Entry 9CRO (electron microscopy, 3.50 A resolution); this record covers chains S and G of the 15 polymer chains in the assembly.

Chain S:
Molecule: 63-nt RNA strand
Organism: Saccharolobus solfataricus
Sequence (63 nucleotides; numbered 1 to 63; the number before each row is that of its first residue):
     1 AUUGAAAGUU CUGUUUCGAA GAAAACCCGC CUCAGAUUCA UUAUGGGGAU AAUCUCUUAU
    61 AGA
Not modelled in the structure: 45-63

Chain G:
Protein: CRISPR-associated aCascade subunit Cas7/Csa2 2
Organism: Saccharolobus solfataricus P2
UniProt: Q97Y91 (CSA2B_SACS2); residues 1-321 here = UniProt positions 1-321
Sequence (321 residues; numbered 1 to 321; the number before each row is that of its first residue):
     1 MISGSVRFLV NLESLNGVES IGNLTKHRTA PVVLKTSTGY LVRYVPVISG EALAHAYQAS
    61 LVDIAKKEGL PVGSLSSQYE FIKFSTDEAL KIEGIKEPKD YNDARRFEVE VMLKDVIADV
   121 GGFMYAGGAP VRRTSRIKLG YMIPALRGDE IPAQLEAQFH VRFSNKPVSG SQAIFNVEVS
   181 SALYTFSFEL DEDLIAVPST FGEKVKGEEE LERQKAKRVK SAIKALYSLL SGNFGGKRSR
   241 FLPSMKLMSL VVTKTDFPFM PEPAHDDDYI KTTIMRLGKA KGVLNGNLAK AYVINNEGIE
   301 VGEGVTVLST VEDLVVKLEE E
Not modelled in the structure: 20-24, 153-177, 235-242, 298-307, 321
Curated features (UniProtKB/Swiss-Prot):
  - mutagenesis: His-160 (H160A: Significantly reduced affinity for crRNA)

How chain S and chain G interact:
Contacting residue pairs - 11 pairs, chain S then chain G:
  A40(S) / Arg-132(G)  hydrogen bond to the base
  U41(S) / Phe-123(G)  hydrogen bond to the sugar
  U41(S) / Met-124(G)  base contact
  U41(S) / Arg-132(G)  hydrogen bond to the base
  U41(S) / Arg-133(G)  sugar contact
  U41(S) / Thr-134(G)  sugar contact
  U42(S) / Phe-123(G)  sugar contact
  U42(S) / Met-124(G)  sugar contact
  A43(S) / Glu-51(G)  sugar contact
  U44(S) / Glu-51(G)  sugar contact
  U44(S) / His-55(G)  base contact
Interface residues without a listed pair, chain G (15 interface residues in all): Ala-52, Tyr-79, Phe-81, Ile-82, Ser-85, Gly-121, Gly-122, Ser-135

Overview:
5 residues of chain S face 15 of chain G across their interface, with 3 hydrogen bonds. Among the polar pairs
are A40(S)/Arg-132(G), U41(S)/Arg-132(G) and U41(S)/Phe-123(G). From UniProt: one mutagenesis site on chain G.
Here chain S is a 63-nt RNA strand (Saccharolobus solfataricus) and chain G is CRISPR-associated aCascade
subunit Cas7/Csa2 2 (Saccharolobus solfataricus P2). Entry 9CRO (Post-targeting aCascade Type IA CRISPR-Cas
Surveillance Complexes) was determined by electron microscopy.
